Entry 5Z3O (electron microscopy, 3.62 A resolution); this record covers chains I and O of the 11 polymer chains in the assembly.

== Chain I ==
Molecule: 167-nt DNA strand
Sequence (167 nucleotides; numbered 1 to 167; the number before each row is that of its first residue):
     1 ATCGAGAATC CCGGTGCCGA GGCCGCTCAA TTGGTCGTAG ACAGCTCTAG CACCGCTTAA
    61 ACGCACGTAC GCGCTGTCCC CCGCGTTTTA ACCGCCAAGG GGATTACTCC CTAGTCTCCA
   121 GGCACGTGTC AGATATATAC ATCCTGAAGC TTGTCGAGAA GTACGAT
Disordered / not traced: 1, 148-167

== Chain O ==
Molecule: Transcription regulatory protein SNF2
Source organism: Saccharomyces cerevisiae (strain ATCC 204508 / S288c)
Notes: EC 3.6.4.-
Reference sequence: P22082 (SNF2_YEAST); residues 666-1400 here = UniProt positions 666-1400
Amino-acid sequence (735 residues; each row starts with the number of its first residue):
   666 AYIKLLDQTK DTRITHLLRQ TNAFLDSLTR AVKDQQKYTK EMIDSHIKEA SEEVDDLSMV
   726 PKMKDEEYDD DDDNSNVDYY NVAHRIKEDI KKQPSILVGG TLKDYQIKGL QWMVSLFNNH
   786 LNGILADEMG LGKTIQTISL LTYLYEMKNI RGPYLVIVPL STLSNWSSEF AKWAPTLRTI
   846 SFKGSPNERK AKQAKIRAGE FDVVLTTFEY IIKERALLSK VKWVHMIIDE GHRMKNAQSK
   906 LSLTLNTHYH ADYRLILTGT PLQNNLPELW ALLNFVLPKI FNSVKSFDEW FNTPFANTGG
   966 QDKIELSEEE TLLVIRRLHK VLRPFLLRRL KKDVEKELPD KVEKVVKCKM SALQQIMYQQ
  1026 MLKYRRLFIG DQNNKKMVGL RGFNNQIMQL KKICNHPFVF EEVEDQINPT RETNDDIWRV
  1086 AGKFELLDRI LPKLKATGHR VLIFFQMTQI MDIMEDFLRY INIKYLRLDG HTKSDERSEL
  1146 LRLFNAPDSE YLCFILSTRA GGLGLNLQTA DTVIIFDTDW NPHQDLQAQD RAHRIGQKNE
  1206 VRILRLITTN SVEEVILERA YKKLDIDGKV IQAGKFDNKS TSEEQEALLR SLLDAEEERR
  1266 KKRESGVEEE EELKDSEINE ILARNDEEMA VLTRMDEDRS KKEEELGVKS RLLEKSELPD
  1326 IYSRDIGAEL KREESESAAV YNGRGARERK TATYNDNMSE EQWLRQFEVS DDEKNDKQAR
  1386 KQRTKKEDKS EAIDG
Disordered / not traced: 666-669, 691-742, 961-966, 1033-1046, 1270-1277, 1310-1313, 1321-1335, 1349-1400
Swiss-Prot annotation at these positions:
  - motif: Asp894 to His897 (DEGH box)
  - binding site (ATP): Asp792 to Thr799
  - modified residue (Phosphoserine): Ser716, Ser1340
Residues lining bound ligands: ADP (adenosine-5'-diphosphate): Thr766, Leu767, Lys768, Gln771, Glu793, Met794, Gly795, Leu796, Gly797, Lys798, Thr799, Ile800, Asn830, Glu834, Trp838

== Chain I / chain O interface ==
Pairs across the interface (15; chain I residue first):
  DC95(I) - Arg898(O)  sugar contact
  DC95(I) - Ser904(O)  hydrogen bond to the phosphate
  DC95(I) - Lys905(O)  hydrogen bond to the phosphate
  DC95(I) - Leu906(O)  phosphate contact
  DC96(I) - Arg898(O)  phosphate contact
  DC96(I) - Asn901(O)  hydrogen bond to the phosphate
  DA97(I) - Arg1164(O)  sugar contact
  DA97(I) - Trp1185(O)  phosphate contact
  DA97(I) - Asn1186(O)  hydrogen bond to the phosphate
  DA98(I) - Asn929(O)  hydrogen bond to the phosphate
  DA98(I) - Trp1185(O)  sugar contact
  DG99(I) - Gln1051(O)  hydrogen bond to the phosphate
  DG99(I) - Ile1052(O)  sugar contact
  DG99(I) - Arg1224(O)  salt bridge to the phosphate
  DG100(I) - Gln1051(O)  hydrogen bond to the phosphate
Interface residues without a listed pair, chain I (8 interface residues in all): DA90, DG94
Interface residues without a listed pair, chain O (17 interface residues in all): Ile877, His897, Lys900, Asn1049, Lys1138

== In short ==
The interface between chain I and chain O involves 8 residues on one side and 17 on the other, with 7 hydrogen
bonds and 1 salt bridge. Polar pairs include DC95(I)-Ser904(O), DC95(I)-Lys905(O) and DC96(I)-Asn901(O).
Ligands of chain O: ADP.
Chain I is a 167-nt DNA strand and chain O is Transcription regulatory protein SNF2 (Saccharomyces cerevisiae
(strain ATCC 204508 / S288c)); the structure, Structure of Snf2-nucleosome complex in ADP state, was
determined by electron microscopy, deposited together with 5Z3U, 5Z3V, 5Z3L, 6IY2 and 6IY3.
